1FWZ - chain A; structure by X-ray diffraction, 2.30 A resolution.

Chain A:
Name: Diphtheria toxin repressor
Source organism: Corynebacterium diphtheriae
UniProtKB: P33120 (DTXR_CORDI); residues 1-226 here = UniProt positions 1-226
Sequence (226 residues; each row starts with the number of its first residue):
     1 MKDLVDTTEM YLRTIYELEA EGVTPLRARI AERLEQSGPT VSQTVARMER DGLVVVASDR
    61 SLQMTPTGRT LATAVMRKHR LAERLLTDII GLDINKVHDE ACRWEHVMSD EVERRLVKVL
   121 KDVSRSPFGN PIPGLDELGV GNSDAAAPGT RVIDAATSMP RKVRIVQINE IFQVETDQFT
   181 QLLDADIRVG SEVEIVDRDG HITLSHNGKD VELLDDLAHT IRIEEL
Unresolved in the structure: 1-3, 141-147, 199-200, 224-226
Differences from the reference sequence: engineered mutation Ala20 (Glu in P33120); modified residue (102)
Modified / non-standard residues: Cys102 (s-mercaptocysteine; CSS)
Ion coordination: Zn2+: His79, Glu83, His98 (together with sulfate ion)

Overview:
The Zn2+ site is built by His79, Glu83 and His98.
Chain A is Diphtheria toxin repressor (Corynebacterium diphtheriae); the structure, GLU20ALA dtxr, was
determined by X-ray diffraction, deposited together with 1G3S, 1G3T, 1G3W and 1G3Y.
